Entry 8OOP (electron microscopy, 2.70 A resolution); this record covers chains G and K of the 18 polymer chains in the assembly.

[Chain G]
Molecule: Chromatin-remodeling ATPase Ino80
Source organism: Thermochaetoides thermophila
Chain sequence (1134 residues; row label = number of the first residue in the row):
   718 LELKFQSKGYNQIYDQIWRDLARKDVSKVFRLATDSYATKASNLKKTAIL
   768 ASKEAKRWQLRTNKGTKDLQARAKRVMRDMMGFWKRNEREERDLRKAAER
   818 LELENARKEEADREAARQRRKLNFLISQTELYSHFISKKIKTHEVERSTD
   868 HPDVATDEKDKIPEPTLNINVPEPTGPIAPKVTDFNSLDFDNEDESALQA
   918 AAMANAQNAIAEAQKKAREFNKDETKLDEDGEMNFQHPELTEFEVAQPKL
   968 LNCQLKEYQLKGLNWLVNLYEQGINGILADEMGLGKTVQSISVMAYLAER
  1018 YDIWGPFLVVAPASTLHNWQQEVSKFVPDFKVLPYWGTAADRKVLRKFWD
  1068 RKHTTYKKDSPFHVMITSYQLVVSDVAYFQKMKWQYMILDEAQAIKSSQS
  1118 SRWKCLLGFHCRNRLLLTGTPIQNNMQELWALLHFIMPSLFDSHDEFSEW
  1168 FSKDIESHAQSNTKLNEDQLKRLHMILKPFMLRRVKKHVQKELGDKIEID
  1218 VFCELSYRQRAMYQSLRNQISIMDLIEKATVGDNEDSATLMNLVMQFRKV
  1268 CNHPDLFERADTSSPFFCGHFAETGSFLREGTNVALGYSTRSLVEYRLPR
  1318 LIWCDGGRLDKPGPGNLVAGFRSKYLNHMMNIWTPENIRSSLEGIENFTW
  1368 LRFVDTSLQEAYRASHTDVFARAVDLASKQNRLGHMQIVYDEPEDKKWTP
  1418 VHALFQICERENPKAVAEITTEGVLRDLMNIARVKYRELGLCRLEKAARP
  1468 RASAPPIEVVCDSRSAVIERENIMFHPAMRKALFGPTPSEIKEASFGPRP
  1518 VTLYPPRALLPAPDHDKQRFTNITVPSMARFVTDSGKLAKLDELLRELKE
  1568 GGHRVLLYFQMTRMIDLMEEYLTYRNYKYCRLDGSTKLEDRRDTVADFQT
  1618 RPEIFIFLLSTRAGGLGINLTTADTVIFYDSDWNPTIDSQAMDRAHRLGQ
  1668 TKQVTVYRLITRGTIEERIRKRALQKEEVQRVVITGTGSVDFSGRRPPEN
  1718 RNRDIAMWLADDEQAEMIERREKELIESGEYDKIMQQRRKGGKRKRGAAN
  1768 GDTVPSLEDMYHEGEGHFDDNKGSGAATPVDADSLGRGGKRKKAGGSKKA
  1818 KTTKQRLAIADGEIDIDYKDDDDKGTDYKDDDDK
Not modelled in the structure: 718-963, 1161-1185, 1242-1255, 1707-1851
Metal / ion sites: Mg2+: Thr1004 (together with ADP)
Residues lining bound ligands: ADP / tetrafluoroaluminate: Cys970, Gln971, Leu972, Lys973, Gln976, Met999, Gly1000, Leu1001, Gly1002, Lys1003, Thr1004, Val1005, Asn1035, Glu1039, Phe1043, Glu1108, Leu1633, Gly1634, Asn1636, Arg1664, Leu1665

[Chain K]
Molecule: DNA strand 1
Sequence (226 nucleotides; each row starts with the number of its first residue; numbers below 1 keep their minus sign (DC-73 is residue -73)):
   -73 CTGGAGAATCCCGGTGCCGAGGCCGCTCAATTGGTCGTAGCAAGCTCTAG
   -23 CACCGCTTAAACGCACGTACGCGCTGTCCCCCGCGTTTTAACCGCCAAGG
    27 GGATTACTCCCTAGTCTCCAGGCACGTGTCAGATATATACATCCTGTGCA
    77 TGTATTGAACAGCGACCTTGCCGGTGCCAGTCGGATAGTGTTCCGAGCTC
   127 CCACTCTAGAGGATCCCCGGGTACCG
Not modelled in the structure: -73, 38-152

[Interface between chain G and chain K]
Residue-residue contacts (21; chain G residue first):
  Ala1111(G) - DA32(K)  phosphate contact
  Lys1113(G) - DC33(K)  salt bridge to the phosphate
  Ser1114(G) - DA32(K)  phosphate contact
  Ser1117(G) - DT31(K)  phosphate contact
  Ser1118(G) - DT31(K)  hydrogen bond to the phosphate
  Arg1119(G) - DT31(K)  hydrogen bond to the phosphate
  Arg1119(G) - DA32(K)  salt bridge to the phosphate
  Asn1141(G) - DC33(K)  hydrogen bond to the phosphate
  Leu1257(G) - DC35(K)  sugar contact
  Leu1257(G) - DC36(K)  phosphate contact
  Met1258(G) - DT34(K)  base contact
  Met1258(G) - DC35(K)  sugar contact
  Arg1629(G) - DA32(K)  hydrogen bond to the phosphate
  Arg1629(G) - DC33(K)  salt bridge to the phosphate
  Trp1650(G) - DT34(K)  phosphate contact
  Asn1651(G) - DC33(K)  hydrogen bond to the phosphate
  Ile1654(G) - DC33(K)  phosphate contact
  Arg1685(G) - DC35(K)  salt bridge to the phosphate
  Arg1689(G) - DT34(K)  sugar contact
  Arg1689(G) - DC35(K)  salt bridge to the phosphate
  Lys1693(G) - DT34(K)  salt bridge to the phosphate
Also at the interface, not in a pair above, chain G (22 interface residues in all): Lys1098, Gln1110, Gln1140, Thr1256, Lys1604, Asp1649
Also at the interface, not in a pair above, chain K (8 interface residues in all): DC-48, DA23

[Overview]
22 residues of chain G and 8 residues of chain K are in contact, with 5 hydrogen bonds and 6 salt bridges.
Among the polar pairs are Ser1118(G)-DT31(K), Arg1119(G)-DT31(K) and Asn1141(G)-DC33(K). Chain G binds ADP /
tetrafluoroaluminate.
Chain G is Chromatin-remodeling ATPase Ino80 (Thermochaetoides thermophila) and chain K is DNA strand 1; the
structure, CryoEM Structure INO80core Hexasome complex composite model state2, was determined by electron
microscopy (same publication as 8OO7, 8OO9, 8OOA, 8OOC, 8OOF, 8OOR, 8OOS and 8OOT).
